PDB entry 5JXT | X-ray diffraction, 3.01 A resolution | chains B and C of the 23 polymer chains in the assembly

[Chain B (and C)]
Name: Chromatin-remodeling complex ATPase-like protein
From: Myceliophthora thermophila (strain ATCC 42464 / BCRC 31852 / DSM 1799)
Notes: chain C of this document is another copy of the same molecule, construct and numbering; everything in this record applies to it too
UniProtKB: G2QFM3 (G2QFM3_MYCTT); residue numbers follow UniProt; this construct covers 406-754
Sequence (349 residues; row label = number of the first residue in the row):
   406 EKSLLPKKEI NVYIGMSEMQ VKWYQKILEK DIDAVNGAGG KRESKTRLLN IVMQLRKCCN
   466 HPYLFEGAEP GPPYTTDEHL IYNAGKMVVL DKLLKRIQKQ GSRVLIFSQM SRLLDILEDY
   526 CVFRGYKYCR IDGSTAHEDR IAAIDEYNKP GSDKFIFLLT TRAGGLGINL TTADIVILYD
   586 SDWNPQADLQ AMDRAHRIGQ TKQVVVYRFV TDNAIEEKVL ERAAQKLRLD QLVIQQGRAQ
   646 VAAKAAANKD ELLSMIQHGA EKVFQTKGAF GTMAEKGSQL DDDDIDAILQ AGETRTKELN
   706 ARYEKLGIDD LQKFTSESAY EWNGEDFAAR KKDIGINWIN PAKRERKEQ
Not modelled in the structure: 406, 735-754 (chain C: 406, 444-447, 735-754)

[How chain B and chain C interact]
Residue-residue contacts (27):
  G538(B) - F719(C)
  S539(B) - F719(C)
  T540(B) - F719(C)
  A541(B) - Q717(C)
  A541(B) - K718(C)
  A541(B) - F719(C)  hydrophobic
  H542(B) - K718(C)  hydrogen bond (backbone-backbone)
  H542(B) - F719(C)  hydrogen bond (backbone-backbone)
  H542(B) - S721(C)
  R545(B) - F719(C)  hydrogen bond (side chain-backbone)
  R545(B) - T720(C)
  A568(B) - T720(C)
  L571(B) - N728(C)
  L571(B) - G729(C)
  Q717(B) - A541(C)
  K718(B) - A541(C)
  K718(B) - H542(C)  hydrogen bond (backbone-backbone)
  F719(B) - S539(C)
  F719(B) - T540(C)
  F719(B) - A541(C)
  F719(B) - H542(C)
  F719(B) - R545(C)  hydrogen bond (backbone-side chain)
  T720(B) - R545(C)
  T720(B) - G569(C)
  S721(B) - H542(C)
  N728(B) - L571(C)
  G729(B) - G729(C)
Other interface residues (no listed pair), chain B (21 interface residues in all): E543, G569, G570, G572, R602, I603
Other interface residues (no listed pair), chain C (22 interface residues in all): E543, G572, N574, R602, I603, N653, W727, D731

[In short]
21 residues of chain B face 22 of chain C across their interface, with 5 hydrogen bonds. Polar contacts
include R545(B)-F719(C), H542(B)-K718(C) and H542(B)-F719(C).
Both chains are Chromatin-remodeling complex ATPase-like protein (Myceliophthora thermophila (strain ATCC
42464 / BCRC 31852 / DSM 1799)). Entry 5JXT (Crystal structure of MtISWI bound with histone H4 tail) was
determined by X-ray diffraction together with 5JXR from the same study.
